6WG3 - chains A and G of the 7 polymer chains in the assembly; structure by electron microscopy, 5.30 A resolution (low resolution: residue-level contacts below are approximate; hydrogen-bond / salt-bridge calls are withheld).

== Chain A ==
Name: Structural maintenance of chromosomes protein 1A
Organism: Homo sapiens
UniProt: Q14683 (SMC1A_HUMAN); residues 1-1233 here = UniProt positions 1-1233
Sequence (1233 residues; each row starts with the number of its first residue):
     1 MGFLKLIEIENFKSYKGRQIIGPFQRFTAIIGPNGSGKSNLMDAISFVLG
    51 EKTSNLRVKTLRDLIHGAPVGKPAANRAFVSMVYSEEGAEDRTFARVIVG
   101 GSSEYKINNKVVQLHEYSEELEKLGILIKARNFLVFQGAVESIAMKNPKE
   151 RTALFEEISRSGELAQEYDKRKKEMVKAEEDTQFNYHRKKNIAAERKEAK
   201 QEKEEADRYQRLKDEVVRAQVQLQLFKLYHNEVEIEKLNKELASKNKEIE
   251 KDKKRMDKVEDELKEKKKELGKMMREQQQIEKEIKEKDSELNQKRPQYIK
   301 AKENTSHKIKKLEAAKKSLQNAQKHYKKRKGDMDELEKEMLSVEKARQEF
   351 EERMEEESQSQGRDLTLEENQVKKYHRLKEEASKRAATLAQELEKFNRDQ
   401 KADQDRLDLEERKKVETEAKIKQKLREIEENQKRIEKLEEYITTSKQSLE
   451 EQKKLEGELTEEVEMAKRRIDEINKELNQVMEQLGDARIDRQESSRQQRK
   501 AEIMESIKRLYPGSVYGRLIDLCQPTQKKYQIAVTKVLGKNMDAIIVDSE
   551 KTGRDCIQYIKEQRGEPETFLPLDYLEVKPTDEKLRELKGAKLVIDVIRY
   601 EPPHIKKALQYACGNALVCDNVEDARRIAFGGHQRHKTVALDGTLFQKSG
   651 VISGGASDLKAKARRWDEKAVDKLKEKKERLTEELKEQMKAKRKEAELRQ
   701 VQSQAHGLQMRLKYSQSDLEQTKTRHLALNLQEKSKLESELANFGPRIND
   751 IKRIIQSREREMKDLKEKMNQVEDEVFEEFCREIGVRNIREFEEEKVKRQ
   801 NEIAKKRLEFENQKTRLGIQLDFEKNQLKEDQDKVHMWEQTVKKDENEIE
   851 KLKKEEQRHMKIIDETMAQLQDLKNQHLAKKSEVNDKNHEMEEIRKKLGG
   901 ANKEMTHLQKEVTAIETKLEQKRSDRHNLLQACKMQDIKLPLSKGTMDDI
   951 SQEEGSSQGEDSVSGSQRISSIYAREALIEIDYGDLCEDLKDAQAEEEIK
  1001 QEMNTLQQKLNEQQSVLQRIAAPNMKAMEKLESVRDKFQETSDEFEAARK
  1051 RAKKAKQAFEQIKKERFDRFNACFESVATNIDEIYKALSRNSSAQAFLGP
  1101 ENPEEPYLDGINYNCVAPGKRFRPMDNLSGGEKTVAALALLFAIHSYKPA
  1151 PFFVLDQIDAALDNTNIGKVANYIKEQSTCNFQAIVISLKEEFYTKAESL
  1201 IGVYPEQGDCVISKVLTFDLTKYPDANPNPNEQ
Unresolved in the structure: 1, 203-490, 656-1030, 1226-1233
Construct notes: engineered mutation Gln-1157 (Glu in Q14683)
Small-molecule neighbours:
  - AMP-PNP (ANP; phosphoaminophosphonic acid-adenylate ester), molecule 1: Lys-13, Ser-14, Pro-33, Asn-34, Gly-35, Ser-36, Gly-37, Lys-38, Ser-39, Asn-40, Arg-57, Asp-63, Leu-64, Ile-65, His-66, Gly-67, Pro-69, Gln-137, Cys-1210, Val-1211
  - AMP-PNP (ANP), molecule 2: Lys-1120, Arg-1123, Asn-1127, Leu-1128, Ser-1129, Gly-1131, Glu-1132, Ala-1161
UniProt features mapped onto this chain:
  - binding site (ATP): Gly-32 to Ser-39
  - modified residue: Ser-358 (Phosphoserine), Ser-360 (Phosphoserine), Lys-648 (N6-acetyllysine), Lys-713 (N6-acetyllysine), Ser-957 (Phosphoserine), Ser-962 (Phosphoserine), Ser-966 (Phosphoserine), Ser-970 (Phosphoserine), Lys-1037 (N6-acetyllysine)
  - natural variant: Val-58 to Arg-62 (deletion: In CDLS2), Phe-133 (F133V: In CDLS2), Glu-141 (E141K: In CDLS2), Arg-171 to Gln-1233 (deletion: In DEE85), Arg-196 (R196H: In CDLS2), Lys-268 (deletion: In CDLS2), Ser-306 (deletion: In CDLS2), Arg-398 (R398G: In CDLS2; R398Q: In CDLS2), Glu-493 (E493A: In CDLS2), Arg-496 (R496C: In CDLS2; R496H: In CDLS2), Arg-499 to Gln-1233 (deletion: In DEE85), Gln-531 to Gln-1233 (deletion: In DEE85), 20 further natural variant entries in UniProt
  - mutagenesis: Ser-957 (S957A: Reduces phosphorylation and the S-phase checkpoint activation. Abolishes S-phase activation; when associated with A-966), Ser-966 (S966A: Reduces phosphorylation and the S-phase checkpoint activation. Increases sensitivity to DNA methylation. Abolishes S-phase activation; when associated with A-957)

== Chain G ==
Molecule: 51-nt DNA strand
Sequence (51 nucleotides; row label = number of the first residue in the row):
     1 TTTTTTTTTTTTTTTTTTTTTTTTTTTTTTTTTTTTTTTTTTTTTTTTTT
    51 T

== Chain A / chain G interface ==
Contacting residue pairs (7):
  Thr-53(A) / DT41(G)
  Lys-59(A) / DT40(G)
  Thr-60(A) / DT41(G)
  Leu-61(A) / DT41(G)
  Gly-101(A) / DT42(G)
  Ser-102(A) / DT42(G)
  Ser-102(A) / DT43(G)
Also at the interface, not in a pair above, chain A (7 interface residues in all): Ser-103

== Summary ==
The interface between chain A and chain G involves 7 residues on one side and 4 on the other. Bound to chain
A: AMP-PNP. From UniProt: 8 ATP-binding residues and 2 mutagenesis sites on chain A.
Here chain A is Structural maintenance of chromosomes protein 1A (Homo sapiens) and chain G is a 51-nt DNA
strand. Entry 6WG3 (Cryo-EM structure of human Cohesin-NIPBL-DNA complex) was determined by electron
microscopy (same publication as 6WG6 and 6WGE).
